6T71 - chains A and B; structure by X-ray diffraction, 1.52 A resolution.

Chain A:
Molecule: Genome polyprotein
Source organism: Southampton virus (serotype 3)
Notes: EC 3.6.1.15, 3.4.22.66, 2.7.7.48
UniProt: Q04544 (POLG_SOUV3); residues 1-172 here correspond to UniProt positions 1100-1271 (UniProt number = residue number + 1099)
Amino-acid sequence (172 residues; row label = number of the first residue in the row):
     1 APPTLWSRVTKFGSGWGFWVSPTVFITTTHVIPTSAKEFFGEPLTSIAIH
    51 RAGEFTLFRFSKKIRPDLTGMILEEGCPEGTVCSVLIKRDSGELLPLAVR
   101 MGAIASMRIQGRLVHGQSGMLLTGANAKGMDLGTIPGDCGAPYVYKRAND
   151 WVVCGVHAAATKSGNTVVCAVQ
Ligand contacts: 2-(1-benzofuran-3-yl)ethanoic acid (MQB): T10, W19, F40, I64, R65
UniProt features mapped onto this chain:
  - active site (For 3CLpro activity): H30, E54, C139
From the paper describing this entry:
  - binding site for 2-(1-benzofuran-3-yl)ethanoic acid: L122

Chain B:
Molecule: Genome polyprotein
Source organism: Southampton virus (serotype 3)
Notes: EC 3.6.1.15, 3.4.22.66, 2.7.7.48
UniProt: Q04544 (POLG_SOUV3); residues 3-173 here correspond to UniProt positions 1102-1272 (UniProt number = residue number + 1099)
Amino-acid sequence (171 residues; numbered 3 to 173; the number before each row is that of its first residue):
     3 PTLWSRVTKFGSGWGFWVSPTVFITTTHVIPTSAKEFFGEPLTSIAIHRA
    53 GEFTLFRFSKKIRPDLTGMILEEGCPEGTVCSVLIKRDSGELLPLAVRMG
   103 AIASMRIQGRLVHGQSGMLLTGANAKGMDLGTIPGDCGAPYVYKRANDWV
   153 VCGVHAAATKSGNTVVCAVQA
Ligand contacts: 2-(1-benzofuran-3-yl)ethanoic acid (MQB): G80, V82, R100, L122
UniProt features mapped onto this chain:
  - active site (For 3CLpro activity): H30, E54, C139

How chain A and chain B interact:
Pairs across the interface (41):
  A1(A) - E93(B)  hydrogen bond (backbone-side chain)
  A1(A) - D131(B)  hydrogen bond (backbone-side chain)
  W6(A) - E93(B)  hydrogen bond
  V82(A) - T123(B)
  V82(A) - M130(B)
  V82(A) - L132(B)  hydrophobic
  C83(A) - M130(B)
  S84(A) - M130(B)
  G92(A) - G92(B)
  E93(A) - G92(B)
  E93(A) - L94(B)
  L94(A) - G92(B)  hydrogen bond (backbone-backbone)
  L94(A) - E93(B)
  L94(A) - L94(B)  hydrogen bond (backbone-backbone)
  L95(A) - L94(B)
  L95(A) - P96(B)
  P96(A) - L94(B)
  P96(A) - D131(B)
  A98(A) - L132(B)  hydrophobic
  R100(A) - G124(B)
  L122(A) - A98(B)  hydrogen bond (backbone-backbone)
  L122(A) - L122(B)
  L122(A) - T123(B)
  T123(A) - S84(B)  hydrogen bond (backbone-side chain)
  T123(A) - P96(B)
  T123(A) - L97(B)
  T123(A) - A98(B)
  G124(A) - S84(B)
  G124(A) - A98(B)
  D131(A) - T4(B)  hydrogen bond
  D131(A) - L5(B)
  D131(A) - W6(B)  hydrogen bond (backbone-side chain)
  L132(A) - S84(B)
  L132(A) - P96(B)  hydrophobic
  L132(A) - W151(B)  hydrophobic
  V144(A) - M130(B)
  Y145(A) - M130(B)  hydrophobic
  K146(A) - K128(B)
  K146(A) - M130(B)
  W151(A) - G129(B)
  W151(A) - M130(B)  hydrophobic
Other interface residues (no listed pair), chain A (24 interface residues in all): L97, A125, N126
Other interface residues (no listed pair), chain B (25 interface residues in all): V82, L86, K88, S91, L95, K146

Overview:
24 residues of chain A face 25 of chain B across their interface, with 9 hydrogen bonds. Polar pairs include
A1(A)-E93(B), A1(A)-D131(B) and W6(A)-E93(B). Chain A binds 2-(1-benzofuran-3-yl)ethanoic acid. Bound to chain
B: 2-(1-benzofuran-3-yl)ethanoic acid. The paper reports a binding site for 2-(1-benzofuran-3-yl)ethanoic acid
at L122(A).
Here chain A is Genome polyprotein and chain B is Genome polyprotein, both from Southampton virus (serotype
3). Entry 6T71 (3C-like protease from Southampton virus complexed with XST00000375b) was determined by X-ray
diffraction (same publication as 6T1Q, 6T2I, 6T2X, 6T3G, 6T49, 6T4E and 14 further entries).
